Entry 6WWT (electron microscopy, 3.20 A resolution); this record covers chains B and K of the 3 polymer chains in the assembly.

Chain B:
Molecule: Tubulin beta-2B chain
From: Sus scrofa
UniProtKB: A0A287AGU7 (A0A287AGU7_PIG); residue numbers follow UniProt; this construct covers 1-445
Sequence (445 residues; numbered 1 to 445; the number before each row is that of its first residue):
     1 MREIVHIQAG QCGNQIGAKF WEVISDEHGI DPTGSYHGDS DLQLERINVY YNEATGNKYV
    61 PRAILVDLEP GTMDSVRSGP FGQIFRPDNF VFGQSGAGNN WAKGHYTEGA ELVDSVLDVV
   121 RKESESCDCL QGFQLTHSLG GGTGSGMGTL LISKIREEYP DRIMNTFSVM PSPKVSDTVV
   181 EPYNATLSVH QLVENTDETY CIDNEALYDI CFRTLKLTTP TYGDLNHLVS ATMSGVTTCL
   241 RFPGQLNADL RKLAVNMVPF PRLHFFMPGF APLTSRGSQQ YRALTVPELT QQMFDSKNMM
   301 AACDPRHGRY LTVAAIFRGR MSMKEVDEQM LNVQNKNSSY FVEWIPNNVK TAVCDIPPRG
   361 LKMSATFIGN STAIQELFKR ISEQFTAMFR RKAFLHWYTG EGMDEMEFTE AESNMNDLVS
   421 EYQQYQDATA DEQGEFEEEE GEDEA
Unresolved in the structure: 430-445
Small-molecule neighbours:
  - GDP (guanosine-5'-diphosphate): Gly10, Gln11, Cys12, Gln15, Ile16, Asn99, Ser138, Gly141, Gly142, Thr143, Gly144, Asp177, Thr178, Glu181, Asn204, Tyr222, Asn226
  - GTP (guanosine-5'-triphosphate): Gln245, Leu246, Lys252
  - taxol (TA1): Glu22, Val23, Asp26, Glu27, Leu215, Leu217, Asp224, His227, Leu228, Ala231, Ser234, Phe270, Pro272, Leu273, Thr274, Ser275, Arg276, Gln279, Pro358, Arg359, Gly360, Leu361

Chain K:
Molecule: Kinesin-like protein KIF14
From: Mus musculus
UniProtKB: L0N7N1 (KIF14_MOUSE); residue numbers follow UniProt; this construct covers 391-735
Sequence (350 residues; numbered 386 to 735; the number before each row is that of its first residue):
   386 GPLGSNSQVT VAVRVRPFSK REKTEKASQV VFTNGEEITV EHPDMKQVYS FIYDVSFWSF
   446 DECHPGYASQ TTVYETLAAP LLDRAFEGYN TCLFAYGQTG SGKSYTMMGL NEEPGIIPRF
   506 CEDLFAQIAK KQTSEVSYHL EMSFFEVYNE KIHDLLVCKG ENGQRKQPLR AREHPVSGPY
   566 VEGLSMNVVS SYSDIQSWLE LGNKQRATAA TGMNDKSSRS HSVFTLVMTQ TKTEVVEGEE
   626 HDHRITSRIN LVDLAGSERC STAHSSGQRL KEGVSINKSL LTLGKVISAL SEQANGKRVF
   686 IPYRESTLTW LLKESLGGNS KTAMIATVSP AASNIEETLS TLRYATQARL
Unresolved in the structure: 386-390
Differences from the reference sequence: expression tag (386-390)
Swiss-Prot annotation at these positions:
  - binding site (ATP): Gly482 to Ser489

Chain B / chain K interface:
Pairs across the interface (23):
  Pro160(B) - Lys656(K)
  Phe260(B) - Lys670(K)
  Arg262(B) - Arg689(K)
  Arg262(B) - Glu690(K)
  Met406(B) - Arg557(K)  hydrogen bond
  Met406(B) - Glu558(K)
  Met406(B) - Tyr565(K)
  Glu407(B) - Arg557(K)
  Thr409(B) - Pro560(K)
  Glu410(B) - Arg557(K)  salt bridge
  Glu410(B) - Glu558(K)  hydrogen bond (side chain-backbone)
  Ser413(B) - Glu558(K)
  Ser413(B) - Arg689(K)
  Asn414(B) - Arg689(K)
  Asp417(B) - Phe685(K)
  Asp417(B) - Arg689(K)  salt bridge
  Ser420(B) - Phe685(K)
  Glu421(B) - Phe685(K)
  Glu421(B) - Glu690(K)
  Gln424(B) - Arg683(K)  hydrogen bond (side chain-backbone)
  Gln424(B) - Val684(K)
  Gln424(B) - Phe685(K)
  Asp427(B) - Arg683(K)  salt bridge
Other interface residues (no listed pair), chain B (17 interface residues in all): Glu157, Glu194, Pro261
Other interface residues (no listed pair), chain K (13 interface residues in all): Lys536, His559

Summary:
17 residues of chain B and 13 residues of chain K are in contact, with 3 hydrogen bonds and 3 salt bridges.
Polar contacts include Glu410(B)-Arg557(K), Asp417(B)-Arg689(K) and Asp427(B)-Arg683(K). Chain B binds GTP,
GDP and taxol.
Chain B is Tubulin beta-2B chain (Sus scrofa) and chain K is Kinesin-like protein KIF14 (Mus musculus); the
structure, Apo KIF14[391-735] in complex with a microtubule, was determined by electron microscopy, deposited
together with 6WWE, 6WWF, 6WWG, 6WWH, 6WWI, 6WWJ and 13 further entries.
